2RJW - chain A; structure by X-ray diffraction, 1.55 A resolution.

[Chain A]
Name: Villin-1
Source organism: Gallus gallus
Notes: fragment: villin headpiece
UniProt: P02640 (VILI_CHICK); residues 10-76 here correspond to UniProt positions 760-826 (UniProt number = residue number + 750)
Chain sequence (67 residues; row label = number of the first residue in the row):
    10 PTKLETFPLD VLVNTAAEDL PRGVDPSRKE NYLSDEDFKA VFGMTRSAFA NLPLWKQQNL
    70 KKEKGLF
Differences from the reference sequence: engineered mutation Y41 (His791 in P02640)
Curated features (UniProtKB/Swiss-Prot):
  - region: K70 to K73 (Absolutely required for activity)

[In short]
Chain A is Villin-1 (Gallus gallus); the structure, The crystal structure of the H41Y mutant of villin
headpiece, P61 SPACE GROUP, was determined by X-ray diffraction together with 2RJX from the same study.
